7SCR - chains A and E; structure by X-ray diffraction, 2.12 A resolution.

Chain A (and E):
Name: Hypoxanthine-guanine phosphoribosyltransferase
Organism: Trypanosoma brucei brucei
Notes: EC 2.4.2.8; chain E of this document is another copy of the same molecule, construct and numbering; everything in this record applies to it too
UniProtKB: Q38CA1 (Q38CA1_TRYB2); numbering as in UniProt (aligned over 2-234)
Sequence (272 residues; row label = number of the first residue in the row; numbers below 1 keep their minus sign (Met-37 is residue -37)):
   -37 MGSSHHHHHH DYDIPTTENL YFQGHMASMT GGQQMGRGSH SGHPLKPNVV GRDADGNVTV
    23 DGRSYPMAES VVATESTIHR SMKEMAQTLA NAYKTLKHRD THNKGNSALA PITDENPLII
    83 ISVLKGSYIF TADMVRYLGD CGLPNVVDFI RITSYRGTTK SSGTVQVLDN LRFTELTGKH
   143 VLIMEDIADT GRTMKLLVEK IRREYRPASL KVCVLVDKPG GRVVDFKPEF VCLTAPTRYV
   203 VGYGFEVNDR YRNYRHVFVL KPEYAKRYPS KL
Unresolved in the structure: -37 to 6, 117-129 (chain E: -37 to 7, 116-131)
Construct notes: expression tag (-37 to 1); engineered mutation Val11 (Phe in Q38CA1)
Small-molecule neighbours: 8QI (({(2S)-3-(2-amino-6-oxo-1,6-dihydro-9H-purin-9-yl)-2-[(2S)-2-hydroxy-2-phosphonoethoxy]propoxy}methyl)phosphonic acid): Leu86, Lys87, Gly88, Ser89, Ile114, Thr115, Glu147, Asp148, Ile149, Ala150, Asp151, Thr152, Gly153, Arg154, Thr155, Lys180, Arg200, Tyr201, Val202, Gly206, Phe207, Glu208, Arg214

Interface between chain A and chain E:
Pairs across the interface - 85 pairs, chain A then chain E:
  Arg25(A) with Gly101(E), hydrogen bond (side chain-backbone); Asp102(E), hydrogen bond (side chain-backbone)
  Thr63(A) with Ser232(E), hydrogen bond (backbone-side chain)
  His64(A) with Arg229(E), hydrogen bond (side chain-backbone); Ser232(E), hydrogen bond (backbone-side chain)
  Asp76(A) with Arg212(E), hydrogen bond (backbone-side chain); Tyr213(E); Tyr230(E)
  Glu77(A) with Arg212(E), hydrogen bond (backbone-side chain); Tyr230(E)
  Pro79(A) with Arg212(E)
  Leu86(A) with Leu86(E), hydrophobic
  Lys87(A) with Val109(E), hydrogen bond (side chain-backbone); Asp110(E), salt bridge
  Tyr90(A) with Tyr90(E); Ala94(E), hydrophobic; Val97(E); Phe111(E), hydrophobic
  Ile91(A) with Arg98(E)
  Thr93(A) with Tyr90(E)
  Ala94(A) with Tyr90(E), hydrophobic; Ile91(E), hydrophobic; Ala94(E), hydrophobic
  Asp95(A) with Arg98(E), salt bridge
  Val97(A) with Tyr90(E); Asn215(E), hydrogen bond (backbone-side chain)
  Arg98(A) with Ile91(E); Asp95(E), salt bridge; Arg98(E); Tyr205(E); Asn215(E); Arg217(E)
  Tyr99(A) with Arg217(E)
  Gly101(A) with Asn215(E)
  Asp102(A) with Arg25(E), hydrogen bond (backbone-side chain); Arg217(E), salt bridge
  Asn107(A) with Asn215(E)
  Val108(A) with Asp211(E)
  Val109(A) with Lys87(E), hydrogen bond (backbone-side chain); Tyr90(E); Asp211(E)
  Asp110(A) with Lys87(E), salt bridge; Arg113(E), salt bridge
  Phe111(A) with Lys87(E); Tyr90(E), hydrophobic; Arg113(E)
  Arg113(A) with Asp110(E), salt bridge; Phe111(E), hydrogen bond (side chain-backbone); Asn132(E), hydrogen bond; Arg134(E)
  Asp131(A) with Asn132(E), hydrogen bond
  Arg134(A) with Arg113(E)
  Phe135(A) with Lys87(E); Asp211(E); Leu234(E)
  Thr136(A) with Lys233(E); Leu234(E), hydrogen bond (backbone-backbone)
  Glu137(A) with Lys233(E); Leu234(E), hydrogen bond (backbone-backbone)
  Tyr205(A) with Arg98(E)
  Asp211(A) with Val108(E); Val109(E); Phe135(E)
  Arg212(A) with Asp76(E), hydrogen bond (side chain-backbone); Glu77(E), hydrogen bond (side chain-backbone); Pro79(E)
  Asn215(A) with Val97(E), hydrogen bond (side chain-backbone); Arg98(E); Gly101(E); Asn107(E)
  Arg217(A) with Arg98(E); Tyr99(E); Asp102(E), salt bridge
  Arg229(A) with His64(E); Glu77(E), salt bridge
  Tyr230(A) with His64(E); Asp76(E); Glu77(E)
  Ser232(A) with Thr63(E), hydrogen bond (side chain-backbone); His64(E), hydrogen bond (side chain-backbone)
  Lys233(A) with Arg134(E); Thr136(E); Glu137(E)
  Leu234(A) with Phe135(E), hydrophobic; Glu137(E), hydrogen bond (backbone-backbone)
Also at the interface, not in a pair above, chain A (44 interface residues in all): His41, Asn78, Leu105, Tyr213, Tyr216
Also at the interface, not in a pair above, chain E (45 interface residues in all): His41, Lys66, Thr93, Leu138, Tyr216, Pro231

Summary:
The interface between chain A and chain E involves 44 residues on one side and 45 on the other, with 22
hydrogen bonds and 9 salt bridges. Polar pairs include Lys87(A)-Asp110(E), Asp95(A)-Arg98(E) and
Asp102(A)-Arg217(E). Chain A binds compound 8QI.
Both chains are Hypoxanthine-guanine phosphoribosyltransferase (Trypanosoma brucei brucei). Entry 7SCR
(Crystal structure of trypanosome brucei hypoxanthine-guanine-xanthine phosphoribzosyltransferase in complex
with (4S,7S)-7-hydroxy-4-((guanin-9-yl)methyl)-2,5-dioxaheptan-1,7-diphosphonate) was determined by X-ray
diffraction (same publication as 7SAN and 7SB7).
